PDB entry 7U53 | electron microscopy, 4.00 A resolution | chains E and J of the 10 polymer chains in the assembly

== Chain E ==
Protein: Histone H3.2
From: Homo sapiens
Reference sequence: Q71DI3 (H32_HUMAN); residues 1-135 here correspond to UniProt positions 2-136 (UniProt number = residue number + 1)
Sequence (135 residues; numbered 1 to 135; the number before each row is that of its first residue):
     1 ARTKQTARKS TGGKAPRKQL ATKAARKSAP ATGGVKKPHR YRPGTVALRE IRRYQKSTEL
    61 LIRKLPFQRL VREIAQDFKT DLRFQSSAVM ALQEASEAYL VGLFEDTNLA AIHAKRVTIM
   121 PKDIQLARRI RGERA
Not modelled in the structure: 1-37, 135
Construct notes: engineered mutation Ala110 (Cys111 in Q71DI3)
Curated features (UniProtKB/Swiss-Prot):
  - modified residue: Arg2 (Asymmetric dimethylarginine), Thr3 (Phosphothreonine), Lys4 (Allysine), Gln5 (5-glutamyl dopamine), Thr6 (Phosphothreonine), Arg8 (Citrulline), Lys9 (N6,N6,N6-trimethyllysine), Ser10 (ADP-ribosylserine), Thr11 (Phosphothreonine), Lys14 (N6-(2-hydroxyisobutyryl)lysine), Arg17 (Asymmetric dimethylarginine), Lys18 (N6-(2-hydroxyisobutyryl)lysine), Lys23 (N6-(2-hydroxyisobutyryl)lysine), Arg26 (Citrulline), Lys27 (N6,N6,N6-trimethyllysine), Ser28 (ADP-ribosylserine), Lys36 (N6,N6,N6-trimethyllysine), Lys37 (N6-methyllysine), Tyr41 (Phosphotyrosine), Lys56 (N6,N6,N6-trimethyllysine) and 8 more in UniProt
  - lipidation: Lys18 (N6-decanoyllysine)

== Chain J ==
Molecule: 147-nt DNA strand
Sequence (147 nucleotides; row label = number of the first residue in the row):
     1 ATCGGATGTA TATATCTGAC ACGTGCCTGG AGACTAGGGA GTAATCCCCT TGGCGGTTAA
    61 AACGCGGGGG ACAGCGCGTA CGTGCGTTTA AGCGGTGCTA GAGCTGTCTA CGACCAATTG
   121 AGCGGCCTCG GCACCGGGAT TCTCGAT
Not modelled in the structure: 1-2, 147

== How chain E and chain J interact ==
Contacting residue pairs (18; chain E residue first):
  His39(E) - DC144(J)  sugar contact
  Arg40(E) - DG66(J)  base contact
  Arg40(E) - DG145(J)  phosphate contact
  Arg42(E) - DG69(J)  salt bridge to the phosphate
  Arg42(E) - DC144(J)  phosphate contact
  Pro43(E) - DG69(J)  sugar contact
  Thr45(E) - DC144(J)  hydrogen bond to the phosphate
  Arg63(E) - DA60(J)  sugar contact
  Arg63(E) - DA61(J)  salt bridge to the phosphate
  Arg72(E) - DT51(J)  salt bridge to the phosphate
  Arg83(E) - DT51(J)  sugar contact
  Phe84(E) - DT50(J)  phosphate contact
  Phe84(E) - DT51(J)  hydrogen bond to the phosphate
  Gln85(E) - DT50(J)  phosphate contact
  Arg116(E) - DA71(J)  phosphate contact
  Arg116(E) - DC72(J)  phosphate contact
  Val117(E) - DA71(J)  hydrogen bond to the phosphate
  Thr118(E) - DA71(J)  hydrogen bond to the phosphate
Other interface residues (no listed pair), chain E (17 interface residues in all): Tyr41, Arg49, Ser86, Lys115
Other interface residues (no listed pair), chain J (12 interface residues in all): DG68, DT143

== Overview ==
17 residues of chain E and 12 residues of chain J are in contact, with 4 hydrogen bonds and 3 salt bridges.
Polar pairs include Thr45(E)-DC144(J), Phe84(E)-DT51(J) and Val117(E)-DA71(J).
Chain E is Histone H3.2 (Homo sapiens) and chain J is a 147-nt DNA strand; the structure, Nucleosome core
particle with AP-site at SHL0, was determined by electron microscopy, deposited together with 7U50, 7U51 and
7U52.
